Entry 6NN5 (X-ray diffraction, 2.26 A resolution); this record covers chains A and C of the 4 polymer chains in the assembly.

# Chain A (and C)
Name: Pyruvate kinase PKLR
Organism: Homo sapiens
Notes: EC 2.7.1.40; chain C of this document is another copy of the same molecule, construct and numbering; everything in this record applies to it too
UniProtKB: P30613 (KPYR_HUMAN); residues 3-543 here correspond to UniProt positions 34-574 (UniProt number = residue number + 31)
Sequence (543 residues; numbered 1 to 543; the number before each row is that of its first residue):
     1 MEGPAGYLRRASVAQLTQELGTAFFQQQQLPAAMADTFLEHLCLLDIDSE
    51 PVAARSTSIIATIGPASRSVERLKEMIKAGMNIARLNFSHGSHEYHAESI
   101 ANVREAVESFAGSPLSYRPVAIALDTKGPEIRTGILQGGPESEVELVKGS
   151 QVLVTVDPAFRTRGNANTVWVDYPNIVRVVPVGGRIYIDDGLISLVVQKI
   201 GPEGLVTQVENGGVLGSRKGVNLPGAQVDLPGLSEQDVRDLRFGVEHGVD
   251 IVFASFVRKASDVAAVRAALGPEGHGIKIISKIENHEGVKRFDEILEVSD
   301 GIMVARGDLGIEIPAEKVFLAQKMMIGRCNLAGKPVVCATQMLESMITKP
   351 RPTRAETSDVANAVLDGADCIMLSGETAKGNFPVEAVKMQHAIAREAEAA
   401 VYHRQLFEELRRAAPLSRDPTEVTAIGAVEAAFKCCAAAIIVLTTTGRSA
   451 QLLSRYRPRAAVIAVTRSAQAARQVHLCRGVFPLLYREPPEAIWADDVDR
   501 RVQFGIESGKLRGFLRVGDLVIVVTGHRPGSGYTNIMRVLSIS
Disordered / not traced: 1-17, 111-116, 130-232 (chain C: 1-25, 112-115, 130-229, 543)
Sequence notes: expression tag (1-2); engineered mutation His-527 (Trp558 in P30613)
Curated features (UniProtKB/Swiss-Prot):
  - binding site (substrate): Arg-85, Lys-282, Gly-307, Asp-308, Thr-340
  - binding site (ATP): Asn-87 to His-90, Arg-132, Lys-219
  - binding site (K(+)): Asn-87, Ser-89, Asp-125, Thr-126
  - binding site (Mn(2+)): Glu-284, Asp-308
  - binding site (beta-D-fructose 1,6-bisphosphate): Thr-444 to Ser-449, Trp-494, Arg-501, Arg-528 to Tyr-533
  - site: Lys-282 (Transition state stabilizer)
  - modified residue (Phosphoserine): Ser-12, Ser-261
Reported in the primary citation:
  - contacts within the chain: Arg-306/Thr-340 (hydrogen bond), Pro-420/Tyr-533
  - self-association interface (contacts with another copy of this molecule); pairs are residue here / residue on that copy: His-527/Arg-538 (cation-pi contact)
  - conformationally variable residues (loop rearrangement, side-chain flip): His-527 to Tyr-533
  - mutagenesis - W527H: increased binding to PEP (citing earlier work)

# Chain A / chain C interface
Pairs across the interface - 59 pairs, chain A then chain C:
  Glu-19(A) / Arg-418(C)  salt bridge
  Phe-25(A) / Leu-416(C)  hydrophobic
  Asp-36(A) / Arg-412(C)
  Arg-404(A) / Arg-412(C)
  Glu-408(A) / Glu-408(C)
  Arg-411(A) / Phe-407(C)
  Arg-411(A) / Glu-430(C)  salt bridge
  Arg-412(A) / Asp-36(C)  salt bridge
  Arg-412(A) / Arg-404(C)
  Ala-414(A) / Lys-434(C)
  Pro-415(A) / Lys-434(C)  hydrogen bond (backbone-side chain)
  Leu-416(A) / Phe-433(C)
  Leu-416(A) / Lys-434(C)
  Leu-416(A) / Cys-436(C)  hydrophobic
  Ser-417(A) / Lys-434(C)  hydrogen bond (backbone-backbone)
  Ser-417(A) / Cys-435(C)
  Arg-418(A) / Gly-518(C)  hydrogen bond (side chain-backbone)
  Arg-418(A) / Leu-520(C)
  Val-423(A) / Ala-431(C)
  Val-423(A) / Cys-435(C)  hydrophobic
  Val-423(A) / Val-539(C)  hydrophobic
  Thr-424(A) / Val-539(C)
  Ile-426(A) / Glu-430(C)
  Ile-426(A) / Lys-434(C)
  Gly-427(A) / Gly-427(C)
  Glu-430(A) / Arg-411(C)  salt bridge
  Glu-430(A) / Glu-430(C)
  Ala-431(A) / Val-423(C)
  Phe-433(A) / Leu-416(C)
  Lys-434(A) / Ala-414(C)
  Lys-434(A) / Pro-415(C)  hydrogen bond (side chain-backbone)
  Lys-434(A) / Leu-416(C)
  Lys-434(A) / Ser-417(C)  hydrogen bond (backbone-backbone)
  Lys-434(A) / Glu-422(C)
  Lys-434(A) / Ile-426(C)
  Lys-434(A) / Tyr-456(C)  hydrogen bond
  Cys-435(A) / Ser-417(C)
  Cys-435(A) / Arg-418(C)
  Cys-435(A) / Val-423(C)  hydrophobic
  Cys-436(A) / Leu-416(C)  hydrophobic
  Tyr-456(A) / Lys-434(C)  hydrogen bond
  Gly-518(A) / Arg-418(C)  hydrogen bond (backbone-side chain)
  Leu-520(A) / Arg-418(C)
  His-527(A) / Arg-538(C)  hydrogen bond
  Asn-535(A) / Met-537(C)
  Asn-535(A) / Arg-538(C)
  Asn-535(A) / Val-539(C)  hydrogen bond (side chain-backbone)
  Ile-536(A) / Ile-536(C)  hydrophobic
  Ile-536(A) / Met-537(C)
  Ile-536(A) / Arg-538(C)
  Met-537(A) / Asn-535(C)
  Met-537(A) / Ile-536(C)
  Met-537(A) / Met-537(C)  hydrogen bond (backbone-backbone)
  Arg-538(A) / His-527(C)
  Arg-538(A) / Asn-535(C)
  Val-539(A) / Pro-420(C)  hydrophobic
  Val-539(A) / Val-423(C)  hydrophobic
  Val-539(A) / Thr-424(C)
  Val-539(A) / Asn-535(C)  hydrogen bond (backbone-backbone)
Interface residues without a listed pair, chain A (36 interface residues in all): Leu-20, Phe-407, Pro-420, Glu-422, Ile-522
Interface residues without a listed pair, chain C (33 interface residues in all): Ile-522
Interface features reported in the paper:
  - residue pairs: His-527(A)/Arg-538(C) (cation-pi contact)

# Overview
36 residues of chain A face 33 of chain C across their interface, with 12 hydrogen bonds and 4 salt bridges.
Polar contacts include Glu-19(A)/Arg-418(C), Arg-411(A)/Glu-430(C) and Arg-412(A)/Asp-36(C). The paper
describes a cation-pi contact between His-527(A) and Arg-538(C). From the paper: W527H of chain A increases
binding to PEP; conformational variability at His-527(A).
Both chains are Pyruvate kinase PKLR (Homo sapiens). Entry 6NN5 (The structure of human liver pyruvate kinase,
hLPYK-W527H) was determined by X-ray diffraction together with 6NN4, 6NN7 and 6NN8 from the same study.
